Entry 6THG (X-ray diffraction, 4.07 A resolution (low resolution: residue-level contacts below are approximate; hydrogen-bond / salt-bridge calls are withheld)); this record covers chains A and I of the 10 polymer chains in the assembly.

== Chain A (and I) ==
Molecule: Attachment glycoprotein
Source organism: Cedar virus
Notes: chain I of this document is another copy of the same molecule, construct and numbering; everything in this record applies to it too
UniProtKB: A0A185KRV2 (A0A185KRV2_9MONO); residues 209-622 here = UniProt positions 209-622
Chain sequence (426 residues; each row starts with the number of its first residue):
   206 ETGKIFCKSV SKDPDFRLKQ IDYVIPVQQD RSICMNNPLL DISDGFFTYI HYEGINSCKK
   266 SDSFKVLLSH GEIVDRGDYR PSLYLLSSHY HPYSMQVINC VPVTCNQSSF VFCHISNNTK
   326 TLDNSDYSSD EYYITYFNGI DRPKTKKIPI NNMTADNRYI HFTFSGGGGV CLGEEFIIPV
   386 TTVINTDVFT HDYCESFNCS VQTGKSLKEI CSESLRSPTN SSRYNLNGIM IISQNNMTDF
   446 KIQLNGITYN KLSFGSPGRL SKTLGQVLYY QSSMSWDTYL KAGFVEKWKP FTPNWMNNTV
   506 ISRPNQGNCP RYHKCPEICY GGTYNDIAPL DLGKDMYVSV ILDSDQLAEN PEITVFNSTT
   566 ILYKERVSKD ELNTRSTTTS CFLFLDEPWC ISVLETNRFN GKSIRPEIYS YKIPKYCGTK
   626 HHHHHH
Unresolved in the structure: 206-207, 626-631 (chain I: 206-208, 626-631)
Differences from the reference sequence: expression tag (206-208, 623-631)
Disulfide bonds: Cys212-Cys622, Cys239-Cys263, Cys305-Cys318, Cys310-Cys376, Cys399-Cys416, Cys404-Cys520, Cys514-Cys524, Cys586-Cys595
Glycans and other covalent adducts: N-acetylglucosamine (NAG) linked to Asn311, Asn357, Asn403, Asn425, Asn502, Asn562
What the authors report for this chain:
  - post-translational modification sites: Asn425
  - specificity-determining residues: Tyr525
  - post-translational modification sites: Asn502 (by similarity / conservation)

== Chain A / chain I interface ==
Pairs across the interface (9):
  Asp235(A) with Arg347(I)
  Ile238(A) with Arg347(I)
  Ile260(A) with Arg347(I)
  Met300(A) with Lys349(I)
  Arg347(A) with Gln301(I); Asn322(I); Glu336(I)
  Pro348(A) with Glu336(I); Lys352(I)
Also at the interface, not in a pair above, chain A (8 interface residues in all): Phe269, Gln301
Also at the interface, not in a pair above, chain I (7 interface residues in all): Lys351

== Overview ==
Chain A and chain I form an interface of 8 and 7 residues respectively. Covalently linked N-acetylglucosamine:
at Asn311(A), Asn357(A), Asn403(A), Asn425(A), Asn502(A) and Asn562(A). The paper reports the specificity
determinant Tyr525(A); modification sites Asn425(A) and Asn502(A).
Chain A and chain I are both Attachment glycoprotein (Cedar virus); the structure, Cedar Virus attachment
glycoprotein (G) in complex with human ephrin-B1, was determined by X-ray diffraction (same publication as
6THB).
